2BR0 - chains A and P of the 3 polymer chains in the assembly; structure by X-ray diffraction, 2.17 A resolution.

# Chain A
Molecule: DNA polymerase IV
From: Sulfolobus solfataricus
Notes: EC 2.7.7.7
UniProtKB: Q97W02 (DPO42_SULSO); numbering as in UniProt (aligned over 1-352)
Amino-acid sequence (358 residues; numbered -5 to 352; the number before each row is that of its first residue; numbers below 1 keep their minus sign (His-5 is residue -5)):
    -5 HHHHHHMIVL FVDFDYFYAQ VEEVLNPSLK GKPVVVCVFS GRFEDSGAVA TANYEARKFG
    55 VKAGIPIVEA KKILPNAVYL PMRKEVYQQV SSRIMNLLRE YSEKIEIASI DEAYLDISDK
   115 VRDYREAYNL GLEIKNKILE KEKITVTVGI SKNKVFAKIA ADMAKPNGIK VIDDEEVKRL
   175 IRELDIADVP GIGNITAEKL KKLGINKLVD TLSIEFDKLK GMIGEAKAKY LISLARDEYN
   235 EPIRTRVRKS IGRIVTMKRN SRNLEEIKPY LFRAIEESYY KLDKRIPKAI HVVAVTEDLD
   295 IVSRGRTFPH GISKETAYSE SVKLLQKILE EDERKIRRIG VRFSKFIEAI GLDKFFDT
Not modelled in the structure: -5 to 0, 343-352
Curated features (UniProtKB/Swiss-Prot):
  - active site: Glu106
  - binding site (Mg(2+)): Asp7, Asp105
  - site: Tyr12 (Substrate discrimination)
  - mutagenesis: Asp105 to Glu106 (Loss of function), Glu342 to Thr352 (Almost complete loss of interaction with PCNA)
Ion coordination: Ca2+ site 1: Asp7, Asp105, Glu106; Ca2+ site 2: Asp7, Phe8, Asp105; Ca2+ site 3: Ala181, Ile186
Small-molecule neighbours: 2'-deoxyguanosine-5'-monophosphate (DG): Tyr12, Val32, Val43, Ala44, Thr45, Ala57, Gly58, Met76, Ile104, Asp105

# Chain P
Molecule: 13-nt DNA strand
Sequence (13 nucleotides; numbered 1 to 13; the number before each row is that of its first residue):
     1 GGGGGAAGGA TTC

# Interface between chain A and chain P
Residue-residue contacts (26):
  Glu106(A) with DC13(P), phosphate contact
  Val183(A) with DC13(P), phosphate contact
  Pro184(A) with DC13(P), phosphate contact
  Gly185(A) with DT12(P), phosphate contact; DC13(P), hydrogen bond to the phosphate
  Ile186(A) with DT12(P), phosphate contact; DC13(P), hydrogen bond to the phosphate
  Gly187(A) with DT12(P), hydrogen bond to the phosphate; DC13(P), phosphate contact
  Asn188(A) with DT12(P), phosphate contact
  Ile189(A) with DT11(P), phosphate contact; DT12(P), hydrogen bond to the phosphate
  Thr190(A) with DT11(P), phosphate contact; DT12(P), hydrogen bond to the phosphate
  Lys193(A) with DT11(P), salt bridge to the phosphate
  Val296(A) with DG9(P), phosphate contact
  Ser297(A) with DG8(P), phosphate contact; DG9(P), hydrogen bond to the phosphate
  Arg298(A) with DG8(P), salt bridge to the phosphate; DG9(P), salt bridge to the phosphate
  Gly299(A) with DG8(P), hydrogen bond to the phosphate
  Arg300(A) with DA7(P), phosphate contact
  Thr301(A) with DA6(P), sugar contact; DA7(P), hydrogen bond to the phosphate
  Lys321(A) with DG8(P), salt bridge to the phosphate
  Lys339(A) with DA6(P), salt bridge to the phosphate
Other interface residues (no listed pair), chain A (22 interface residues in all): Lys152, Ala191, Lys221, Ile295

# Summary
The interface between chain A and chain P involves 22 residues on one side and 7 on the other, with 8 hydrogen
bonds and 5 salt bridges. Polar pairs include Gly185(A)-DC13(P), Ile186(A)-DC13(P) and Gly187(A)-DT12(P).
Bound to chain A: 2'-deoxyguanosine-5'-monophosphate.
Chain A is DNA polymerase IV (Sulfolobus solfataricus) and chain P is a 13-nt DNA strand; the structure, DNA
Adduct Bypass Polymerization by Sulfolobus solfataricus Dpo4. Analysis and Crystal Structures of Multiple
Base-Pair Substitution ..., was determined by X-ray diffraction together with 2BQR, 2BQU and 2BQ3 from the
same study.
